PDB entry 7EG6 | electron microscopy, 3.10 A resolution | chains H and I of the 11 polymer chains in the assembly

[Chain H]
Name: Histone H2B 1.1
From: Xenopus laevis
UniProtKB: P02281 (H2B11_XENLA); residues 1-122 here correspond to UniProt positions 5-126 (UniProt number = residue number + 4)
Sequence (122 residues; each row starts with the number of its first residue):
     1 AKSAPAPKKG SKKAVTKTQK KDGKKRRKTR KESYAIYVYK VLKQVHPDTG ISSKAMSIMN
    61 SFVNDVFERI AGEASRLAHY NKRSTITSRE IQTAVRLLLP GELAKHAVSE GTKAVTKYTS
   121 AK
Unresolved in the structure: 1-28, 122
Sequence notes: conflict Thr29 (Ser33 in P02281)
Swiss-Prot annotation at these positions:
  - modified residue: Lys2 (N6-acetyllysine), Lys9 (N6-acetyllysine), Ser11 (Phosphoserine), Lys12 (N6-acetyllysine), Lys17 (N6-acetyllysine)
  - glycosylation: Ser109 (O-linked (GlcNAc) serine)
  - cross-link: Lys117 (Glycyl lysine isopeptide (Lys-Gly) (interchain with G-Cter in ubiquitin))

[Chain I]
Molecule: 235-nt DNA strand
Sequence (235 nucleotides; row label = number of the first residue in the row; numbers below 1 keep their minus sign (DT-28 is residue -28)):
   -28 TTATGTGATG GACCCTATAC GCGGCCGCCC TGGAGAATCC CGGTGCCGAG GCCGCTCAAT
    32 TGGTCGTAGA CAGCTCTAGC ACCGCTTAAA CGCACGTACG CGCTGTCCCC CGCGTTTTAA
    92 CCGCCAAGGG GATTACTCCC TAGTCTCCAG GCACGTGTCA GATATATACA TCCTGAAGCT
   152 TGTCGAGAAG TACTAGAGGA TCATAATCAG CCATACCACA TTTGTAGAGG TTTTA
Unresolved in the structure: -28 to 1, 148-206

[How chain H and chain I interact]
Residue-residue contacts (15; chain H residue first):
  Thr29(H) - DT104(I)  phosphate contact
  Arg30(H) - DT27(I)  hydrogen bond to the phosphate
  Arg30(H) - DC28(I)  salt bridge to the phosphate
  Tyr39(H) - DG21(I)  hydrogen bond to the phosphate
  Gly50(H) - DG21(I)  phosphate contact
  Ile51(H) - DA20(I)  sugar contact
  Ile51(H) - DG21(I)  phosphate contact
  Ser52(H) - DA20(I)  hydrogen bond to the phosphate
  Ser53(H) - DA20(I)  hydrogen bond to the phosphate
  Arg83(H) - DG40(I)  phosphate contact
  Arg83(H) - DA41(I)  salt bridge to the phosphate
  Ser84(H) - DA39(I)  hydrogen bond to the phosphate
  Ser84(H) - DG40(I)  hydrogen bond to the phosphate
  Thr85(H) - DA39(I)  phosphate contact
  Thr85(H) - DG40(I)  hydrogen bond to the phosphate
Also at the interface, not in a pair above, chain I (10 interface residues in all): DG22, DC26

[Overview]
The chain H/chain I interface involves 10 residues from each chain; the contacts include 7 hydrogen bonds and
2 salt bridges. Among the polar pairs are Arg30(H)-DT27(I), Tyr39(H)-DG21(I) and Ser52(H)-DA20(I).
Here chain H is Histone H2B 1.1 (Xenopus laevis) and chain I is a 235-nt DNA strand. Entry 7EG6 (Snf5 Finger
Helix bound to the nucleosome) was determined by electron microscopy together with 7EGM and 7EGP from the same
study.
